7UPR - chains E and G of the 7 polymer chains in the assembly; structure by electron microscopy, 3.20 A resolution.

Chain E:
Molecule: Outer mitochondrial transmembrane helix translocase
From: Homo sapiens
Notes: EC 7.4.2.-
UniProtKB: Q8NBU5 (ATAD1_HUMAN); residue numbers follow UniProt; this construct covers 42-361
Sequence (341 residues; row label = number of the first residue in the row):
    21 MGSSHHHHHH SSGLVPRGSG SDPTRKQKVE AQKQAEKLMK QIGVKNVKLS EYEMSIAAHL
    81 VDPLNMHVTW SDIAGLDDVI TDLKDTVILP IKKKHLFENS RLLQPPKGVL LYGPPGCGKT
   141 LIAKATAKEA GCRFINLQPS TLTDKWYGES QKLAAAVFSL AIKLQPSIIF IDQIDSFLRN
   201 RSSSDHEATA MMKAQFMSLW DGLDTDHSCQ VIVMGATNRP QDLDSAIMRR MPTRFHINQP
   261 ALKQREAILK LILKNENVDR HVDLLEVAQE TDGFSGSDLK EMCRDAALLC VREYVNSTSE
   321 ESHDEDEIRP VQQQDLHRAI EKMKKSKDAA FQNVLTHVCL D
Unresolved in the structure: 21-42, 319-327, 352-361
Construct notes: initiating methionine (21); expression tag (22-41); engineered mutation Q193 (Glu in Q8NBU5)
Curated features (UniProtKB/Swiss-Prot):
  - binding site (ATP): G133 to T140
  - modified residue: S322 (Phosphoserine)
  - natural variant: Q54 (Q54H: In HKPX4; uncertain significance), V107 (V107I: In a colorectal cancer sample), E276 to D361 (deletion: In HKPX4)
Metal / ion sites: Mg2+: T140 (together with ATP)
Small-molecule neighbours:
  - ATP (adenosine-5'-triphosphate), molecule 1: D92, I93, A94, P135, G136, C137, G138, K139, T140, L141, Q193, N238, I268, L271, G296, S297, K300
  - ATP, molecule 2: M217, D221, D226, A246, R249, R250
From the paper describing this entry:
  - self-association interface (contacts with another copy of this molecule); pairs are residue here / residue on that copy: R254-S346
  - binding site for Unknown peptide substrate (chain G): W166, Y167, H206

Chain G:
Molecule: Unknown peptide substrate
From: Escherichia coli
Sequence (10 residues; numbered 1 to 10; the number before each row is that of its first residue; X marks 10 residues of unknown identity (built as UNK)):
     1 XXXXXXXXXX

Interface between chain E and chain G:
Interface residues of chain E (facing chain G), 4 residues: K165, W166, Y167, H206

In short:
Chain E and chain G make no direct contact in this assembly. Ligands of chain E: ATP. UniProt lists 8
ATP-binding residues on chain E. The paper reports a binding site for Unknown peptide substrate (chain G) at
W166(E), Y167(E) and H206(E); a self-association interface involving R254(E).
Here chain E is Outer mitochondrial transmembrane helix translocase (Homo sapiens) and chain G is Unknown
peptide substrate (Escherichia coli). Entry 7UPR (Human mitochondrial AAA protein ATAD1 (with a catalytic dead
mutation) in complex with a peptide substrate ...) was determined by electron microscopy, deposited together
with 7UPT.
